PDB entry 7TQY | electron microscopy, 2.60 A resolution | chains K and B of the 3 polymer chains in the assembly

== Chain K ==
Molecule: Kinesin-like protein
Organism: Candida albicans
Reference sequence: A0A1D8PKA4 (A0A1D8PKA4_CANAL); residue numbers follow UniProt; this construct covers 2-482
Amino-acid sequence (491 residues; numbered 0 to 490; the number before each row is that of its first residue; numbering starts at 0):
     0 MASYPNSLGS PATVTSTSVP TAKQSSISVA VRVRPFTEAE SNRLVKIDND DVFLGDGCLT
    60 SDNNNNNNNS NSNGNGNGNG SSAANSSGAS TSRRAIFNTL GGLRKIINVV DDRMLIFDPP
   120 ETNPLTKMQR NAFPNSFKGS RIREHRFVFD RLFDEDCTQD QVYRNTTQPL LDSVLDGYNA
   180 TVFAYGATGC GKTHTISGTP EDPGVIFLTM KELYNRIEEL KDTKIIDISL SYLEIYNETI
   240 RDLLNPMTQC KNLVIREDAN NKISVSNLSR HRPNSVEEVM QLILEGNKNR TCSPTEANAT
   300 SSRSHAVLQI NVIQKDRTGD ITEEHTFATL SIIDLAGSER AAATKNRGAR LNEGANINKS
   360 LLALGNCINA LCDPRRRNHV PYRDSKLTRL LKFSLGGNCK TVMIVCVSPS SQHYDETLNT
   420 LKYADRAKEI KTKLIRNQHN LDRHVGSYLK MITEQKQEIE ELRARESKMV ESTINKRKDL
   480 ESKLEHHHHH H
Not modelled in the structure: 0-21, 49-101, 440-490
Sequence notes: initiating methionine (0); expression tag (1, 483-490)
Bound ions: Mg2+: Thr192, Ser301 (together with ADP)
Ligand contacts:
  - ADP (adenosine-5'-diphosphate): Arg31, Arg33, Pro34, Ala186, Thr187, Gly188, Cys189, Gly190, Lys191, Thr192, His193, Asn297, Thr299, Ser301
  - aluminium fluoride (AF3): Thr187, Gly188, Thr192, Asn297, Ser300, Ser301, Ala335, Gly336

== Chain B ==
Molecule: Tubulin beta-2B chain
Organism: Sus scrofa
Reference sequence: A0A287AGU7 (A0A287AGU7_PIG); residues 1-445 here = UniProt positions 1-445
Amino-acid sequence (445 residues; row label = number of the first residue in the row):
     1 MREIVHIQAG QCGNQIGAKF WEVISDEHGI DPTGSYHGDS DLQLERINVY YNEATGNKYV
    61 PRAILVDLEP GTMDSVRSGP FGQIFRPDNF VFGQSGAGNN WAKGHYTEGA ELVDSVLDVV
   121 RKESESCDCL QGFQLTHSLG GGTGSGMGTL LISKIREEYP DRIMNTFSVM PSPKVSDTVV
   181 EPYNATLSVH QLVENTDETY CIDNEALYDI CFRTLKLTTP TYGDLNHLVS ATMSGVTTCL
   241 RFPGQLNADL RKLAVNMVPF PRLHFFMPGF APLTSRGSQQ YRALTVPELT QQMFDSKNMM
   301 AACDPRHGRY LTVAAIFRGR MSMKEVDEQM LNVQNKNSSY FVEWIPNNVK TAVCDIPPRG
   361 LKMSATFIGN STAIQELFKR ISEQFTAMFR RKAFLHWYTG EGMDEMEFTE AESNMNDLVS
   421 EYQQYQDATA DEQGEFEEEE GEDEA
Not modelled in the structure: 430-445
Ligand contacts:
  - GDP (guanosine-5'-diphosphate): Gly10, Gln11, Cys12, Gln15, Ile16, Asn99, Ser138, Gly140, Gly141, Gly142, Thr143, Gly144, Val169, Asp177, Glu181, Asn204, Tyr222, Leu225, Asn226
  - GTP (guanosine-5'-triphosphate): Gln245, Leu246, Lys252
  - taxol (TA1): Glu22, Val23, Asp26, Glu27, Leu215, Leu217, Asp224, His227, Leu228, Ala231, Ser234, Phe270, Pro272, Leu273, Thr274, Ser275, Arg276, Gln279, Arg318, Pro358, Arg359, Gly360, Leu361

== Chain K / chain B interface ==
Residue-residue contacts (26; chain K residue first):
  Ile254(K) - Glu410(B)
  Arg255(K) - Met406(B)
  Arg255(K) - Glu407(B)  salt bridge
  Arg255(K) - Glu410(B)
  Glu256(K) - Thr409(B)
  Glu256(K) - Glu410(B)
  Glu256(K) - Ser413(B)  hydrogen bond
  Asp257(K) - Met406(B)
  Asp257(K) - Thr409(B)
  Ala258(K) - Thr409(B)
  Ser263(K) - Met406(B)
  Arg375(K) - Gln424(B)
  Asn377(K) - Ser420(B)  hydrogen bond (backbone-side chain)
  Asn377(K) - Gln424(B)
  His378(K) - Asp417(B)  salt bridge
  His378(K) - Ser420(B)
  His378(K) - Glu421(B)  salt bridge
  His378(K) - Gln424(B)  hydrogen bond (backbone-side chain)
  Arg382(K) - Arg262(B)
  Arg382(K) - Glu410(B)  salt bridge
  Arg382(K) - Ser413(B)  hydrogen bond
  Arg382(K) - Asn414(B)
  Arg382(K) - Asp417(B)
  Asp383(K) - Pro261(B)
  Asp383(K) - Arg262(B)
  Arg388(K) - Glu410(B)  salt bridge
Other interface residues (no listed pair), chain K (14 interface residues in all): Lys250, Asn260
Other interface residues (no listed pair), chain B (14 interface residues in all): Lys154, Glu157

== Overview ==
Chain K and chain B each contribute 14 residues to their interface, with 4 hydrogen bonds and 5 salt bridges.
Among the polar pairs are Arg255(K)-Glu407(B), His378(K)-Asp417(B) and His378(K)-Glu421(B). Ligands of chain
K: aluminium fluoride and ADP. Ligands of chain B: GTP, GDP and taxol.
Chain K is Kinesin-like protein (Candida albicans) and chain B is Tubulin beta-2B chain (Sus scrofa); the
structure, CaKip3[2-482] - ADP-AlFx in complex with a microtubule, was determined by electron microscopy
together with 7TQX, 7TQZ, 7TR0, 7TR1, 7TR2 and 7TR3 from the same study.
